8ORG - chains B and A of the 3 polymer chains in the assembly; structure by electron microscopy, 2.30 A resolution.

Chain B (and A):
Protein: Microtubule-associated protein tau
Source organism: Homo sapiens
Notes: chain A of this document is another copy of the same molecule, construct and numbering; everything in this record applies to it too
Reference sequence: P10636 (TAU_HUMAN), isoform P10636-7; residues 30-441 here correspond to UniProt positions 1-412 (UniProt number = residue number - 29)
Amino-acid sequence (412 residues; row label = number of the first residue in the row):
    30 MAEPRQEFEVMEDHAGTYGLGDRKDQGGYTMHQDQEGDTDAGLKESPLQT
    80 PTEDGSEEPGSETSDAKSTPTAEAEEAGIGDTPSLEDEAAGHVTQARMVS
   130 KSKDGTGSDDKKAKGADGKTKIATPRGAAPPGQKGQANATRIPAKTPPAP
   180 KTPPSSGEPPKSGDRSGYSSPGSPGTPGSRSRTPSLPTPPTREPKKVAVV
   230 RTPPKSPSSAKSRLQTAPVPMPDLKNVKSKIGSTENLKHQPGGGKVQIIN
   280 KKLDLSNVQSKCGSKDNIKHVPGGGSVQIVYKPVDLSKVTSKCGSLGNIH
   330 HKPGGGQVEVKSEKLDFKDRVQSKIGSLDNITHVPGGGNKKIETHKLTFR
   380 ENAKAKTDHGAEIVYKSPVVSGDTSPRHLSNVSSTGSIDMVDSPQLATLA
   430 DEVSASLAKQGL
Not modelled in the structure: 30-276, 363-441
Curated features (UniProtKB/Swiss-Prot):
  - site (Not glycated): Lys53, Lys73, Lys96
  - modified residue: Ala31 (N-acetylalanine), Tyr47 (Phosphotyrosine), Tyr58 (Phosphotyrosine), Ser75 (Phosphoserine), Ser90 (Phosphoserine), Thr98 (Phosphothreonine), Thr100 (Phosphothreonine)
  - cross-link: Lys73 (Glycyl lysine isopeptide (Lys-Gly) (interchain with G-Cter in ubiquitin))
Reported in the primary citation:
  - conformationally variable residues (order/disorder transition, side-chain flip): Asp283, Pro364 to Gly367

Interface between chain B and chain A:
Pairs across the interface (198):
  Ile277(B) - Ile277(A)
  Ile277(B) - Ile278(A)  hydrogen bond (backbone-backbone)
  Ile278(B) - Ile278(A)
  Asn279(B) - Ile278(A)  hydrogen bond (backbone-backbone)
  Asn279(B) - Asn279(A)  hydrogen bond
  Asn279(B) - Lys280(A)  hydrogen bond (backbone-backbone)
  Lys280(B) - Lys280(A)
  Lys281(B) - Lys280(A)  hydrogen bond (backbone-backbone)
  Lys281(B) - Lys281(A)
  Lys281(B) - Leu282(A)  hydrogen bond (backbone-backbone)
  Leu282(B) - Leu282(A)  hydrophobic
  Asp283(B) - Leu282(A)  hydrogen bond (backbone-backbone)
  Asp283(B) - Asp283(A)
  Asp283(B) - Leu284(A)  hydrogen bond (backbone-backbone)
  Asp283(B) - Ser285(A)  hydrogen bond
  Leu284(B) - Leu284(A)  hydrophobic
  Leu284(B) - Lys317(A)
  Ser285(B) - Ser285(A)  hydrogen bond (backbone-side chain)
  Ser285(B) - Asn286(A)  hydrogen bond (backbone-backbone)
  Asn286(B) - Asn286(A)  hydrogen bond
  Asn286(B) - Leu315(A)
  Asn286(B) - Lys317(A)
  Val287(B) - Asn286(A)  hydrogen bond (backbone-backbone)
  Val287(B) - Val287(A)
  Val287(B) - Gln288(A)  hydrogen bond (backbone-backbone)
  Val287(B) - Leu315(A)
  Gln288(B) - Gln288(A)  hydrogen bond
  Gln288(B) - Val313(A)  hydrogen bond (side chain-backbone)
  Gln288(B) - Asp314(A)
  Gln288(B) - Leu315(A)
  Ser289(B) - Gln288(A)  hydrogen bond (backbone-backbone)
  Ser289(B) - Ser289(A)
  Ser289(B) - Lys290(A)  hydrogen bond (backbone-backbone)
  Lys290(B) - Lys290(A)
  Lys290(B) - Ser293(A)  hydrogen bond (backbone-side chain)
  Cys291(B) - Gln288(A)
  Cys291(B) - Cys291(A)
  Cys291(B) - Ser293(A)
  Cys291(B) - Val313(A)  hydrophobic
  Gly292(B) - Cys291(A)  hydrogen bond (backbone-backbone)
  Gly292(B) - Gly292(A)
  Gly292(B) - Ser293(A)  hydrogen bond (backbone-side chain)
  Ser293(B) - Ser293(A)  hydrogen bond (backbone-side chain)
  Ser293(B) - Lys294(A)  hydrogen bond (backbone-backbone)
  Lys294(B) - Lys294(A)
  Asp295(B) - Gly292(A)
  Asp295(B) - Ser293(A)
  Asp295(B) - Lys294(A)  hydrogen bond (side chain-backbone)
  Asp295(B) - Asp295(A)  hydrogen bond (side chain-backbone)
  Asp295(B) - Lys311(A)  salt bridge
  Asn296(B) - Asp295(A)  hydrogen bond (backbone-backbone)
  Asn296(B) - Asn296(A)
  Asn296(B) - Ile297(A)  hydrogen bond (backbone-backbone)
  Ile297(B) - Ile297(A)
  Lys298(B) - Asn296(A)  hydrogen bond
  Lys298(B) - Ile297(A)  hydrogen bond (backbone-backbone)
  Lys298(B) - Lys298(A)
  Lys298(B) - His299(A)  hydrogen bond (backbone-backbone)
  Lys298(B) - Asp358(A)  salt bridge
  His299(B) - His299(A)  hydrogen bond
  Val300(B) - His299(A)  hydrogen bond (backbone-backbone)
  Val300(B) - Val300(A)
  Pro301(B) - Pro301(A)
  Gly302(B) - Pro301(A)  hydrogen bond (backbone-backbone)
  Gly302(B) - Gly302(A)  hydrogen bond (backbone-backbone)
  Gly303(B) - Gly302(A)  hydrogen bond (backbone-backbone)
  Gly303(B) - Gly303(A)
  Gly303(B) - Gly304(A)  hydrogen bond (backbone-backbone)
  Gly304(B) - Gly304(A)  hydrogen bond (backbone-backbone)
  Gly304(B) - Ser305(A)  hydrogen bond (backbone-backbone)
  Ser305(B) - His299(A)
  Ser305(B) - Pro301(A)
  Ser305(B) - Ser305(A)  hydrogen bond (side chain-backbone)
  Val306(B) - His299(A)
  Val306(B) - Ser305(A)  hydrogen bond (backbone-backbone)
  Val306(B) - Val306(A)
  Val306(B) - Gln307(A)  hydrogen bond (backbone-backbone)
  Gln307(B) - Ile297(A)
  Gln307(B) - His299(A)
  Gln307(B) - Gln307(A)  hydrogen bond
  Ile308(B) - Gln307(A)  hydrogen bond (backbone-backbone)
  Ile308(B) - Ile308(A)
  Ile308(B) - Val309(A)  hydrogen bond (backbone-backbone)
  Ile308(B) - Val337(A)  hydrophobic
  Ile308(B) - Val339(A)  hydrophobic
  Val309(B) - Val309(A)
  Tyr310(B) - Val309(A)  hydrogen bond (backbone-backbone)
  Tyr310(B) - Tyr310(A)  hydrophobic
  Tyr310(B) - Lys311(A)  hydrogen bond (backbone-backbone)
  Tyr310(B) - Pro312(A)
  Tyr310(B) - Gly335(A)
  Lys311(B) - Lys311(A)
  Pro312(B) - Pro312(A)
  Pro312(B) - Val313(A)  hydrogen bond (backbone-backbone)
  Val313(B) - Val313(A)
  Asp314(B) - Val313(A)  hydrogen bond (backbone-backbone)
  Asp314(B) - Asp314(A)
  Asp314(B) - Leu315(A)  hydrogen bond (backbone-backbone)
  Leu315(B) - Leu315(A)
  Ser316(B) - Leu315(A)  hydrogen bond (backbone-backbone)
  Ser316(B) - Ser316(A)
  Ser316(B) - Lys317(A)  hydrogen bond (backbone-backbone)
  Lys317(B) - Lys317(A)
  Val318(B) - Lys317(A)  hydrogen bond (backbone-backbone)
  Val318(B) - Val318(A)
  Val318(B) - Thr319(A)  hydrogen bond (backbone-backbone)
  Thr319(B) - Thr319(A)
  Ser320(B) - Thr319(A)
  Ser320(B) - Ser320(A)
  Ser320(B) - Lys321(A)  hydrogen bond (backbone-backbone)
  Ser320(B) - Ile328(A)
  Lys321(B) - Lys321(A)
  Cys322(B) - Lys321(A)  hydrogen bond (backbone-backbone)
  Cys322(B) - Cys322(A)
  Cys322(B) - Gly323(A)  hydrogen bond (backbone-backbone)
  Cys322(B) - Asn327(A)  hydrogen bond (side chain-backbone)
  Cys322(B) - Ile328(A)  hydrophobic
  Ser324(B) - Ser324(A)  hydrogen bond (backbone-side chain)
  Ser324(B) - Leu325(A)  hydrogen bond (backbone-backbone)
  Ser324(B) - Gly326(A)  hydrogen bond (backbone-backbone)
  Gly326(B) - Gly326(A)
  Gly326(B) - Asn327(A)  hydrogen bond (backbone-backbone)
  Asn327(B) - Asn327(A)
  Ile328(B) - Asn327(A)  hydrogen bond (backbone-backbone)
  Ile328(B) - Ile328(A)
  Ile328(B) - His329(A)  hydrogen bond (backbone-backbone)
  His329(B) - His329(A)
  His330(B) - His329(A)  hydrogen bond (backbone-backbone)
  His330(B) - His330(A)
  His330(B) - Lys331(A)  hydrogen bond (backbone-backbone)
  His330(B) - Pro332(A)
  Lys331(B) - Lys331(A)
  Pro332(B) - Pro332(A)
  Pro332(B) - Gly333(A)  hydrogen bond (backbone-backbone)
  Gly334(B) - Gly333(A)
  Gly334(B) - Gly334(A)
  Gly335(B) - Gly334(A)
  Gly335(B) - Gly335(A)
  Gly335(B) - Gln336(A)  hydrogen bond (backbone-backbone)
  Gln336(B) - Gln336(A)  hydrogen bond
  Val337(B) - Gln336(A)  hydrogen bond (backbone-backbone)
  Val337(B) - Val337(A)
  Val337(B) - Glu338(A)  hydrogen bond (backbone-backbone)
  Glu338(B) - Glu338(A)
  Val339(B) - Glu338(A)  hydrogen bond (backbone-backbone)
  Val339(B) - Val339(A)
  Val339(B) - Lys340(A)  hydrogen bond (backbone-backbone)
  Lys340(B) - Lys340(A)
  Ser341(B) - Lys340(A)  hydrogen bond (backbone-backbone)
  Ser341(B) - Ser341(A)
  Ser341(B) - Glu342(A)  hydrogen bond (backbone-backbone)
  Glu342(B) - Glu342(A)
  Glu342(B) - Lys343(A)  hydrogen bond (backbone-backbone)
  Lys343(B) - Lys343(A)
  Leu344(B) - Lys343(A)  hydrogen bond (backbone-backbone)
  Leu344(B) - Leu344(A)
  Leu344(B) - Asp345(A)  hydrogen bond (backbone-backbone)
  Asp345(B) - Asp345(A)
  Asp345(B) - Lys347(A)  salt bridge
  Phe346(B) - Asp345(A)  hydrogen bond (backbone-backbone)
  Phe346(B) - Phe346(A)  hydrophobic
  Phe346(B) - Lys347(A)  hydrogen bond (backbone-backbone)
  Lys347(B) - Lys347(A)
  Asp348(B) - Asp348(A)
  Arg349(B) - Asp348(A)  salt bridge
  Arg349(B) - Arg349(A)
  Val350(B) - Gly302(A)
  Val350(B) - Phe346(A)  hydrophobic
  Val350(B) - Arg349(A)  hydrogen bond (backbone-backbone)
  Val350(B) - Val350(A)
  Val350(B) - Gln351(A)  hydrogen bond (backbone-backbone)
  Gln351(B) - Gln351(A)
  Ser352(B) - Gln351(A)  hydrogen bond (backbone-backbone)
  Ser352(B) - Ser352(A)
  Ser352(B) - Lys353(A)  hydrogen bond (backbone-backbone)
  Lys353(B) - Lys353(A)
  Ile354(B) - Val300(A)  hydrophobic
  Ile354(B) - Lys353(A)  hydrogen bond (backbone-backbone)
  Ile354(B) - Ile354(A)
  Ile354(B) - Gly355(A)  hydrogen bond (backbone-backbone)
  Ile354(B) - Ser356(A)
  Gly355(B) - Gly355(A)
  Gly355(B) - Ser356(A)  hydrogen bond (backbone-backbone)
  Ser356(B) - Ser356(A)
  Ser356(B) - Asp358(A)
  Ser356(B) - Asn359(A)  hydrogen bond
  Leu357(B) - Leu357(A)  hydrophobic
  Leu357(B) - Asp358(A)  hydrogen bond (backbone-backbone)
  Leu357(B) - Asn359(A)
  Asp358(B) - Asp358(A)
  Asp358(B) - Asn359(A)
  Asn359(B) - Asn359(A)  hydrogen bond
  Ile360(B) - Asn359(A)  hydrogen bond (backbone-backbone)
  Ile360(B) - Ile360(A)
  Ile360(B) - Thr361(A)  hydrogen bond (backbone-backbone)
  Thr361(B) - Thr361(A)
  His362(B) - Thr361(A)  hydrogen bond (backbone-backbone)
  His362(B) - His362(A)
Other interface residues (no listed pair), chain B (86 interface residues in all): Gly323, Leu325, Gly333

Summary:
The chain B/chain A interface involves 86 residues from each chain; the contacts include 92 hydrogen bonds and
4 salt bridges. Among the polar pairs are Asp295(B)-Lys311(A), Lys298(B)-Asp358(A) and Asp345(B)-Lys347(A).
The paper reports conformational variability at Asp283(B) and Pro364(B).
Both chains are Microtubule-associated protein tau (Homo sapiens). Entry 8ORG (Cryo-EM structure of SH-SY5Y
seeded with filaments from corticobasal degeneration extracts (Type II)) was determined by electron microscopy
(same publication as 8ORE and 8ORF).
